Entry 2RET (X-ray diffraction, 2.21 A resolution); this record covers chains F and H of the 8 polymer chains in the assembly.

== Chain F (and H) ==
Protein: EpsJ
Organism: Vibrio vulnificus
Notes: chain H of this document is another copy of the same molecule, construct and numbering; everything in this record applies to it too
Chain sequence (175 residues; numbered 24 to 198; the number before each row is that of its first residue):
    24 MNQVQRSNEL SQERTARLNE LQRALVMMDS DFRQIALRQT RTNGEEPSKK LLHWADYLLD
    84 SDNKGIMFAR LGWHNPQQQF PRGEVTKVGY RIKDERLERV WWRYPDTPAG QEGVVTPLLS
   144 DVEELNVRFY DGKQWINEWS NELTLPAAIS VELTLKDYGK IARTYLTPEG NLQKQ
Not modelled in the structure: 24-32, 66-71, 132-133, 197-198 (chain H: 24-31, 66-71, 132-133, 197-198)
Modified positions: Mse-24 (selenomethionine); Mse-50, Mse-51, Mse-90 (selenomethionine; parent Met)
Reported in the primary citation:
  - binding site for chloride ion: Arg-93

== How chain F and chain H interact ==
Pairs across the interface (24):
  Arg-46(F) / Val-137(H)
  Arg-46(F) / Val-138(H)  hydrogen bond (side chain-backbone)
  Arg-46(F) / Thr-139(H)
  Val-49(F) / Trp-124(H)  hydrophobic
  Arg-56(F) / Trp-96(H)
  Gln-57(F) / Gly-95(H)
  Gln-57(F) / Trp-96(H)
  Gln-57(F) / His-97(H)
  Leu-94(F) / His-97(H)
  Gly-95(F) / Gln-57(H)
  Trp-96(F) / Arg-56(H)
  Trp-96(F) / Gln-57(H)
  His-97(F) / His-97(H)  hydrogen bond
  Pro-99(F) / Leu-189(H)  hydrophobic
  Gln-100(F) / Pro-191(H)
  Gln-100(F) / Glu-192(H)  hydrogen bond (side chain-backbone)
  Trp-124(F) / Val-49(H)  hydrophobic
  Val-137(F) / Gln-45(H)
  Val-137(F) / Arg-46(H)
  Val-138(F) / Arg-46(H)  hydrogen bond (backbone-side chain)
  Thr-139(F) / Arg-46(H)
  Leu-189(F) / Pro-99(H)  hydrophobic
  Glu-192(F) / Gln-100(H)
  Glu-192(F) / Gln-101(H)
Other interface residues (no listed pair), chain F (19 interface residues in all): Gln-45, Asp-52, Gln-101
Other interface residues (no listed pair), chain H (20 interface residues in all): Asp-52, Leu-94

== In short ==
19 residues of chain F and 20 residues of chain H are in contact; the contacts include 4 hydrogen bonds. Polar
pairs include Arg-46(F)/Val-138(H), His-97(F)/His-97(H) and Gln-100(F)/Glu-192(H). From the paper: a binding
site for chloride ion at Arg-93(F).
Both chains are EpsJ (Vibrio vulnificus). Entry 2RET (The crystal structure of a binary complex of two
pseudopilins: EpsI and EpsJ from the Type ...) was determined by X-ray diffraction.
